Entry 8TO8 (electron microscopy, 2.90 A resolution); this record covers chains G and H of the 9 polymer chains in the assembly.

# Chain G (and H)
Protein: DNA-directed RNA polymerase subunit alpha
Organism: Escherichia coli (strain K12)
Notes: EC 2.7.7.6; chain H of this document is another copy of the same molecule, construct and numbering; everything in this record applies to it too
Reference sequence: P0A7Z4 (RPOA_ECOLI); residues 1-329 here = UniProt positions 1-329
Sequence (329 residues; row label = number of the first residue in the row):
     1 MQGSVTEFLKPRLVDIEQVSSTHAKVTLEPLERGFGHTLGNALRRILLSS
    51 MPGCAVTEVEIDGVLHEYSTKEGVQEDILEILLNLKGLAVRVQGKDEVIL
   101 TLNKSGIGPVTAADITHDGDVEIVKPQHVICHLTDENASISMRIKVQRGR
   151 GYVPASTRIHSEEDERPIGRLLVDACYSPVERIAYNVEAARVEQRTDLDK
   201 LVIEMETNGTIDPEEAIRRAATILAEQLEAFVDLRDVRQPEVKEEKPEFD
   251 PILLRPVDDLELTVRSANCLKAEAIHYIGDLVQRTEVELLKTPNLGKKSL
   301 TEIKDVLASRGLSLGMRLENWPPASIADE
Not modelled in the structure: 1-4, 237-329 (chain H: 1-3, 159-169, 234-329)
UniProt features mapped onto this chain:
  - region: Glu162 to Glu165 (Required for interaction with Crp at class II promoters)
  - modified residue: Arg265 (ADP-ribosylarginine), Lys297 (N6-acetyllysine), Lys298 (N6-acetyllysine)

# How chain G and chain H interact
Pairs across the interface - 70 pairs, chain G then chain H:
  Val5(G) with Arg150(H)
  Thr6(G) with Arg150(H)
  Glu7(G) with Arg150(H)
  Phe8(G) with Ser50(H); Arg150(H); Ile223(H), hydrophobic; Gln227(H)
  Leu9(G) with Gln227(H)
  Lys10(G) with Glu226(H); Gln227(H)
  Pro11(G) with Gln227(H); Ala230(H); Phe231(H)
  Leu13(G) with Phe231(H)
  Leu28(G) with Phe231(H), hydrophobic
  Gly34(G) with Arg45(H), hydrogen bond (backbone-side chain)
  Phe35(G) with Ile223(H), hydrophobic; Gln227(H)
  His37(G) with Arg45(H)
  Thr38(G) with Ala42(H); Arg45(H), hydrogen bond
  Leu39(G) with Leu224(H), hydrophobic; Leu228(H), hydrophobic
  Ala42(G) with Thr38(H)
  Arg45(G) with Gly34(H), hydrogen bond (side chain-backbone); Thr38(H)
  Ile46(G) with Phe35(H), hydrophobic
  Ser50(G) with Phe8(H)
  Pro52(G) with Val5(H), hydrophobic
  Arg148(G) with Val5(H)
  Gly149(G) with Val5(H)
  Arg150(G) with Ser4(H); Val5(H), hydrogen bond (side chain-backbone); Glu7(H), hydrogen bond (side chain-backbone); Phe8(H)
  Arg218(G) with Ala230(H), hydrogen bond (side chain-backbone); Phe231(H), hydrogen bond (side chain-backbone); Asp233(H), salt bridge
  Arg219(G) with Thr6(H)
  Ala221(G) with Phe231(H), hydrophobic; Val232(H)
  Thr222(G) with Val232(H); Asp233(H), hydrogen bond (side chain-backbone)
  Ile223(G) with Phe8(H), hydrophobic; Phe35(H), hydrophobic
  Leu224(G) with Leu228(H), hydrophobic
  Ala225(G) with Val232(H), hydrophobic
  Glu226(G) with Lys10(H), salt bridge
  Gln227(G) with Phe8(H); Leu9(H); Phe35(H); Leu39(H)
  Leu228(G) with Leu224(H), hydrophobic; Ala225(H); Leu228(H), hydrophobic
  Ala230(G) with Pro11(H)
  Phe231(G) with Leu28(H), hydrophobic; Leu43(H), hydrophobic; Leu201(H), hydrophobic; Ile203(H), hydrophobic; Ile217(H), hydrophobic
  Val232(G) with Arg218(H); Ala221(H), hydrophobic; Thr222(H)
  Leu234(G) with Val14(H), hydrophobic; Arg218(H), hydrogen bond (backbone-side chain)
  Arg235(G) with Val14(H); Glu214(H), salt bridge
  Asp236(G) with Val14(H); Ile16(H)
Also at the interface, not in a pair above, chain G (42 interface residues in all): Arg12, Arg33, Asn41, Glu215
Also at the interface, not in a pair above, chain H (45 interface residues in all): Asp15, Val26, Leu31, Glu32, His37, Asn41, Ile46, Pro52

# Summary
42 residues of chain G face 45 of chain H across their interface; the contacts include 9 hydrogen bonds and 3
salt bridges. Polar contacts include Arg218(G)-Asp233(H), Glu226(G)-Lys10(H) and Arg235(G)-Glu214(H).
Chain G and chain H are both DNA-directed RNA polymerase subunit alpha (Escherichia coli (strain K12)); the
structure, Escherichia coli RNA polymerase unwinding intermediate (I1b) at the lambda PR promoter, was
determined by electron microscopy, deposited together with 8TO1, 8TO6, 8TOE and 8TOM.
